PDB entry 5LHF | X-ray diffraction, 1.75 A resolution | chain A

[Chain A]
Name: N-(5'-phosphoribosyl)anthranilate isomerase
Source organism: Thermococcus kodakarensis (strain ATCC BAA-918 / JCM 12380 / KOD1)
Notes: EC 5.3.1.24
Reference sequence: Q9YGB1 (TRPF_THEKO); residues 1-208 here = UniProt positions 1-208
Sequence (209 residues; row label = number of the first residue in the row; numbering starts at 0):
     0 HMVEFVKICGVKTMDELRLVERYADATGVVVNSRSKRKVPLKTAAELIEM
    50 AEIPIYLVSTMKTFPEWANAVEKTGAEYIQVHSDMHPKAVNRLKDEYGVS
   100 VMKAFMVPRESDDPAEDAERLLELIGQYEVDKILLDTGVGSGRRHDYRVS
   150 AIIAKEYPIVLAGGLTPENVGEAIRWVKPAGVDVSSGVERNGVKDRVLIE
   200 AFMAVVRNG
Not modelled in the structure: 0
Sequence notes: expression tag (0)
Bound ions: Na+: T42 (shared with 1 residue of chain B)
What the authors report for this chain:
  - catalytic residues: C8, D135 (by similarity / conservation)

[In short]
The paper reports catalytic residues C8 and D135.
Chain A is N-(5'-phosphoribosyl)anthranilate isomerase (Thermococcus kodakarensis (strain ATCC BAA-918 / JCM
12380 / KOD1)); the structure, Phosphoribosyl anthranilate isomerase from Thermococcus kodakaraensis, was
determined by X-ray diffraction together with 5LHE from the same study.
